Entry 8G10 (X-ray diffraction, 2.47 A resolution); this record covers chains C and E of the 6 polymer chains in the assembly.

Chain C:
Name: Cyclic GMP-AMP synthase
Organism: Mus musculus
Notes: EC 2.7.7.86; fragment: catalytic domain, residues 147-507
Reference sequence: Q8C6L5 (CGAS_MOUSE); residue numbers follow UniProt; this construct covers 147-507
Amino-acid sequence (364 residues; each row starts with the number of its first residue):
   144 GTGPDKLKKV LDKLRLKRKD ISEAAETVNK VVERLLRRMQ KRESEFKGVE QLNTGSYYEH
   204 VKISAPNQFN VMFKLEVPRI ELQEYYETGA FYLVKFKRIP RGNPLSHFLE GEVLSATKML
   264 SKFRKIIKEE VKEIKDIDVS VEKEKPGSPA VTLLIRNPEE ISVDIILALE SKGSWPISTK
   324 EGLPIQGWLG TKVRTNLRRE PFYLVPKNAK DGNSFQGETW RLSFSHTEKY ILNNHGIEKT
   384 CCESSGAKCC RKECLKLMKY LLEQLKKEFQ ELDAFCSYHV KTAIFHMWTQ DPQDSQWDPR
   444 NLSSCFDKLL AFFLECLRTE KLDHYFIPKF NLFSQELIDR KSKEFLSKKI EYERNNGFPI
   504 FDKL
Unresolved in the structure: 144-148, 240-246, 353-358
Differences from the reference sequence: expression tag (144-146); engineered mutation Gln-211 (Glu in Q8C6L5), Asn-213 (Asp in Q8C6L5)
Swiss-Prot annotation at these positions:
  - region: Lys-372 to Lys-395 (DNA-binding)
  - motif: Leu-154 to Leu-159 (Nuclear export signal), Asp-281 to Ser-291 (Nuclear localization signal)
  - binding site (GTP): Thr-197, Asp-307, Arg-364 to Glu-371
  - binding site (ATP): Ser-199, Glu-371, Lys-402, Ser-420 to Lys-424
  - binding site (2',3'-cGAMP): Gly-290, Asp-307, Lys-350, Arg-364 to Ser-366
  - binding site (Mg(2+)): Asp-307
  - binding site (Zn(2+)): His-378, Cys-384, Cys-385, Cys-392
  - site: Arg-241 (Arginine-anchor), Asp-307, Ile-308 (Cleavage)
  - modified residue: Lys-156 (N6-lactoyllysine), Glu-176 (PolyADP-ribosyl glutamic acid), Ser-199 (Phosphoserine), Tyr-201 (Phosphotyrosine), Glu-272 (5-glutamyl polyglutamate), Ser-291 (Phosphoserine), Glu-302 (5-glutamyl glutamate), Lys-372 (N6-acetyllysine), Lys-382 (N6-acetyllysine), Lys-402 (N6-acetyllysine), Ser-420 (Phosphoserine), Lys-491 (N6-methyllysine)
  - lipidation (S-palmitoyl cysteine): Cys-392, Cys-393, Cys-459
  - cross-link (Glycyl lysine isopeptide (Lys-Gly)): Lys-217 (interchain with G-Cter in SUMO), Lys-271 (interchain with G-Cter in ubiquitin), Lys-335 (interchain with G-Cter in SUMO), Lys-372 (interchain with G-Cter in SUMO), Lys-382 (interchain with G-Cter in SUMO), Lys-399 (interchain with G-Cter in ubiquitin), Lys-402 (interchain with G-Cter in ubiquitin), Lys-409 (interchain with G-Cter in ubiquitin), Lys-410 (interchain with G-Cter in ubiquitin), Lys-464 (interchain with G-Cter in SUMO)
  - mutagenesis: Lys-156 (K156Q: Mimics lactylation; knockin mice show higher mortality following HSV-1 infection), Asn-172 (N172K: Induces alteration of the DNA-binding surface and leads to decreased synthesis of cyclic GMP-AMP (cGAMP); when associated with L-180), Glu-176 (E176A: Abolished poly-ADP-ribosylation by PARP1, stimulating interferon production in knockin mice), Arg-180 (R180L: Induces alteration of the DNA-binding surface and leads to decreased synthesis of cyclic GMP-AMP (cGAMP); when associated with K-182), Gly-198 (G198A: Abolishes stimulation of interferon production; when associated with A-199), Ser-199 (S199A: Abolishes stimulation of interferon production; when associated with A-199), Tyr-201 (Y201E: Phosphomimetic mutant; reduced translocation to the nucleus following treatment with etoposide), Lys-217 (K217R: Reduced sumoylation), Arg-222 (R222E: Impaired tethering to chromatin, leading to constitutive activation in the absence of DNA), Lys-238 (K238E: Does not affect interaction with nucleosomes), Lys-240 (K240E: Impaired tethering to chromatin, leading to constitutive activation in the absence of DNA), Arg-241 (R241E: Abolished tethering to chromatin, leading to strong constitutive activation in the absence of DNA), 28 further mutagenesis entries in UniProt
Metal / ion sites: Mg2+: Gln-211, Asn-213 (together with GTP); Zn2+: His-378, Cys-384, Cys-385, Cys-392
Residues lining bound ligands:
  - GTP (guanosine-5'-triphosphate), molecule 1: Thr-197, Gln-211, Asn-213, Met-215, Pro-289, Gly-290, Ser-291, Pro-292, Ala-293, Asp-307, Ile-309, Val-348, Lys-350, Arg-364, Ser-366, Ser-368
  - GTP, molecule 2: Gly-198, Ser-199, Glu-202, Lys-205, Gln-211, Asn-213, Arg-364, Leu-365, Ser-368, Glu-371, Lys-402, Ser-420, Tyr-421, Lys-424, His-467
What the authors report for this chain:
  - mutagenesis - E211Q/D213N/K382E: decreased binding to dsDNA
  - specificity-determining residues: His-467 (proposed by the authors, not directly observed)
  - mutagenesis - R364A (33-fold), H467A: decreased catalytic activity on ATP/GTP
  - mutagenesis - H467A (2-fold): increased catalytic activity on GTP/GTP
  - specificity-determining residues: Ile-309, Arg-364
  - mutagenesis - R364A (10-fold): decreased catalytic activity on GTP/GTP
  - mutagenesis - R364A (4-fold): increased catalytic activity on ATP/ATP
  - mutagenesis - E211Q/D213N: abolished catalytic activity

Chain E:
Molecule: Palindromic DNA18
Sequence (18 nucleotides; each row starts with the number of its first residue):
     1 ATCTGTACAT GTACAGAT

How chain C and chain E interact:
Pairs across the interface (6; chain C residue first):
  Thr-334(C) with DA13(E), phosphate contact
  Lys-335(C) with DA13(E), phosphate contact; DC14(E), salt bridge to the phosphate
  Thr-338(C) with DT12(E), sugar contact; DA13(E), hydrogen bond to the phosphate
  Arg-342(C) with DG11(E), base contact
Also at the interface, not in a pair above, chain C (5 interface residues in all): Ser-317

In short:
5 residues of chain C face 4 of chain E across their interface; the contacts include 1 hydrogen bond and 1
salt bridge. Polar contacts include Thr-338(C)/DA13(E) and Lys-335(C)/DC14(E). The paper reports that R364A
and H467A of chain C reduce catalytic activity on ATP/GTP; specificity determinants His-467(C), Ile-309(C) and
Arg-364(C); 4 substitutions were tested in all.
Here chain C is Cyclic GMP-AMP synthase (Mus musculus) and chain E is Palindromic DNA18. Entry 8G10 (Structure
of Ternary Complex of cGAS with dsDNA and Bound ITP and GTP) was determined by X-ray diffraction (same
publication as 7UUX, 7UXW, 7UYQ, 7UYZ, 7UZR, 7V0W and 14 further entries).
